PDB entry 9FWY | X-ray diffraction, 2.90 A resolution | chains A and G of the 4 polymer chains in the assembly

# Chain A
Protein: Floricaula/leafy-like transcription factor
From: Nothoceros aenigmaticus
UniProtKB: W8EDT4 (W8EDT4_9EMBR); residues 182-345 here correspond to UniProt positions 239-402 (UniProt number = residue number + 57)
Amino-acid sequence (169 residues; numbered 178 to 346; the number before each row is that of its first residue):
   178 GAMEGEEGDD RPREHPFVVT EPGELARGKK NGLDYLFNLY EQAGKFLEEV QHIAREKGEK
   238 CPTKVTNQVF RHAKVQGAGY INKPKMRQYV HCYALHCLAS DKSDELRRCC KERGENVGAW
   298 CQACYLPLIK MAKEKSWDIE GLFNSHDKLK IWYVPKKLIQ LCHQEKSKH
Unresolved in the structure: 178-185, 346
Construct notes: expression tag (178-181, 346)

# Chain G
Molecule: 29-nt DNA strand
Sequence (29 nucleotides; each row starts with the number of its first residue):
     1 GTGCTCACCG TCCGCTGGTC GCCCGTGGC

# Chain A / chain G interface
Residue-residue contacts - 19 pairs, chain A then chain G:
  Arg-190(A) with DA7(G), base contact; DC8(G), hydrogen bond to the sugar; DC9(G), phosphate contact
  Glu-191(A) with DC8(G), phosphate contact; DC9(G), hydrogen bond to the phosphate
  Pro-193(A) with DC8(G), phosphate contact
  Phe-194(A) with DC8(G), hydrogen bond to the phosphate
  Lys-237(A) with DG18(G), salt bridge to the phosphate
  Asn-259(A) with DC9(G), hydrogen bond to the phosphate
  Pro-261(A) with DC9(G), base contact; DG10(G), base contact
  Lys-262(A) with DC9(G), salt bridge to the phosphate
  Gln-265(A) with DC8(G), phosphate contact; DC9(G), hydrogen bond to the base
  Tyr-266(A) with DA7(G), sugar contact; DC8(G), hydrogen bond to the phosphate
  Asn-293(A) with DA7(G), hydrogen bond to the phosphate
  Val-294(A) with DA7(G), phosphate contact
  Gly-295(A) with DA7(G), hydrogen bond to the phosphate
Other interface residues (no listed pair), chain A (17 interface residues in all): Pro-189, His-192, Tyr-257, Lys-260
Other interface residues (no listed pair), chain G (7 interface residues in all): DC6, DT11

# In short
17 residues of chain A face 7 of chain G across their interface, with 8 hydrogen bonds and 2 salt bridges.
Polar contacts include Gln-265(A)/DC9(G), Arg-190(A)/DC8(G) and Glu-191(A)/DC9(G).
Chain A is Floricaula/leafy-like transcription factor (Nothoceros aenigmaticus) and chain G is a 29-nt DNA
strand; the structure, Structure of the Nothoceros aenigmaticus LFY DNA-binding domain bound to DNA, was
determined by X-ray diffraction.
